4G6K - chains H and L; structure by X-ray diffraction, 1.90 A resolution.

Chain H:
Name: heavy chain of gevokizumab antibody binding fragment
From: homo Sapiens, Mus musculus
Notes: antibody fragment or engineered binder
Chain sequence (220 residues; row label = number of the first residue in the row):
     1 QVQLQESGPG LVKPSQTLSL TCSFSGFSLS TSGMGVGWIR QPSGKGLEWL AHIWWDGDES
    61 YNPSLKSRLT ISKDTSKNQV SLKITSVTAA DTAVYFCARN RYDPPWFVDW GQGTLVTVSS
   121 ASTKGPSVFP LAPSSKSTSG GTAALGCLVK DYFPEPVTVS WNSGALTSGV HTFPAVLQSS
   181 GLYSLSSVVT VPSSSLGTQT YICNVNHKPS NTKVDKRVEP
Disulfide bonds: Cys22-Cys97, Cys147-Cys203

Chain L:
Name: light chain of gevokizumab antibody binding fragment
From: homo Sapiens, Mus musculus
Notes: antibody fragment or engineered binder
Chain sequence (212 residues; each row starts with the number of its first residue):
     1 DIQMTQSTSS LSASVGDRVT ITCRASQDIS NYLSWYQQKP GKAVKLLIYY TSKLHSGVPS
    61 RFSGSGSGTD YTLTISSLQQ EDFATYFCLQ GKMLPWTFGQ GTKLEIKRTV AAPSVFIFPP
   121 SDEQLKSGTA SVVCLLNNFY PREAKVQWKV DNALQSGNSQ ESVTEQDSKD STYSLSSTLT
   181 LSKADYEKHK VYACEVTHQG LSSPVTKSFN RG
Disulfide bonds: Cys23-Cys88, Cys134-Cys194

Chain H / chain L interface:
Contacting residue pairs (66; chain H residue first):
  Gln41(H) - Gln38(L)  hydrogen bond
  Gln41(H) - Phe87(L)
  Gly46(H) - Phe87(L)
  Leu47(H) - Phe87(L)  hydrophobic
  Leu47(H) - Phe98(L)
  Trp49(H) - Leu94(L)  hydrophobic
  Trp49(H) - Pro95(L)  hydrophobic
  Trp49(H) - Trp96(L)
  His52(H) - Trp96(L)
  Ser60(H) - Leu94(L)
  Pro63(H) - Pro95(L)
  Phe96(H) - Gln38(L)
  Pro104(H) - Tyr32(L)  hydrophobic
  Pro104(H) - Gly91(L)
  Pro105(H) - Trp96(L)
  Trp106(H) - Tyr32(L)  hydrophobic
  Trp106(H) - Leu33(L)
  Trp106(H) - Ser34(L)
  Trp106(H) - Tyr36(L)
  Trp106(H) - Tyr49(L)  hydrophobic
  Trp106(H) - Tyr50(L)
  Phe107(H) - Tyr36(L)  hydrogen bond (backbone-side chain)
  Phe107(H) - Leu46(L)
  Phe107(H) - Leu89(L)  hydrophobic
  Val108(H) - Leu46(L)  hydrophobic
  Val108(H) - His55(L)
  Trp110(H) - Tyr36(L)
  Trp110(H) - Ala43(L)
  Trp110(H) - Val44(L)
  Trp110(H) - Phe98(L)  hydrophobic
  Gly111(H) - Ala43(L)
  Gln112(H) - Gly41(L)
  Phe129(H) - Ser121(L)
  Phe129(H) - Gln124(L)
  Pro130(H) - Ser121(L)
  Pro130(H) - Glu123(L)
  Leu131(H) - Phe118(L)
  Leu131(H) - Val133(L)  hydrophobic
  Ala132(H) - Phe118(L)
  Ser137(H) - Phe116(L)
  Ala144(H) - Phe116(L)  hydrophobic
  Ala144(H) - Phe118(L)
  Leu148(H) - Ser131(L)
  Lys150(H) - Gln124(L)
  Lys150(H) - Ser131(L)
  His171(H) - Asn137(L)
  His171(H) - Asn138(L)  hydrogen bond
  His171(H) - Asp167(L)
  His171(H) - Ser174(L)  hydrogen bond
  Phe173(H) - Leu135(L)  hydrophobic
  Phe173(H) - Ser162(L)
  Phe173(H) - Thr164(L)
  Phe173(H) - Ser174(L)
  Phe173(H) - Leu175(L)
  Phe173(H) - Ser176(L)
  Pro174(H) - Ser162(L)  hydrogen bond (backbone-side chain)
  Pro174(H) - Val163(L)
  Val176(H) - Gln160(L)
  Val176(H) - Glu161(L)
  Val176(H) - Ser162(L)
  Leu177(H) - Gln160(L)
  Gln178(H) - Gln160(L)
  Ser186(H) - Ser176(L)  hydrogen bond
  Val188(H) - Leu135(L)  hydrophobic
  Thr190(H) - Asn137(L)
  Lys216(H) - Glu123(L)  salt bridge
Also at the interface, not in a pair above, chain H (43 interface residues in all): Ile39, Glu48, Trp54, Asn62, Asp103, Val128, Thr142, Leu145, Thr172
Also at the interface, not in a pair above, chain L (40 interface residues in all): Gln100, Thr129

Overview:
Chain H and chain L form an interface of 43 and 40 residues respectively; the contacts include 6 hydrogen
bonds and 1 salt bridge. Among the polar pairs are Lys216(H)-Glu123(L), Gln41(H)-Gln38(L) and
Phe107(H)-Tyr36(L).
Here chain H is heavy chain of gevokizumab antibody binding fragment and chain L is light chain of gevokizumab
antibody binding fragment, both from homo Sapiens, Mus musculus. Entry 4G6K (Crystal structure of the
therapeutic antibody binding fragment of gevokizumab in its unbound state) was determined by X-ray diffraction
together with 4G5Z, 4G6J and 4G6M from the same study.
